Entry 4R02 (X-ray diffraction, 2.50 A resolution); this record covers chains O and P of the 28 polymer chains in the assembly.

[Chain O]
Name: Proteasome subunit alpha type-2
Organism: Saccharomyces cerevisiae
Notes: EC 3.4.25.1; engineered mutation(s): A49S
UniProtKB: P23639 (PSA2_YEAST); residue numbers follow UniProt; this construct covers 1-250
Amino-acid sequence (250 residues; each row starts with the number of its first residue):
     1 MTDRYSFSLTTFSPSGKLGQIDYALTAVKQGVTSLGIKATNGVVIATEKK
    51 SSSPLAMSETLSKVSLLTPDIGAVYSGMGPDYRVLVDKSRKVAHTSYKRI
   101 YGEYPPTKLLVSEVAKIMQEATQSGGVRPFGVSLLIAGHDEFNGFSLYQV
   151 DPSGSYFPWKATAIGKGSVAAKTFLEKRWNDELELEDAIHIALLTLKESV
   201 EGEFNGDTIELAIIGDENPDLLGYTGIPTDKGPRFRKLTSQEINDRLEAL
UniProt features mapped onto this chain:
  - cross-link: K108 (Glycyl lysine isopeptide (Lys-Gly) (interchain with G-Cter in ubiquitin))

[Chain P]
Name: Proteasome subunit alpha type-3
Organism: Saccharomyces cerevisiae
Notes: EC 3.4.25.1
UniProtKB: P23638 (PSA3_YEAST); residues 0-257 here correspond to UniProt positions 1-258 (UniProt number = residue number + 1)
Amino-acid sequence (258 residues; each row starts with the number of its first residue; numbering starts at 0):
     0 MGSRRYDSRTTIFSPEGRLYQVEYALESISHAGTAIGIMASDGIVLAAER
    50 KVTSTLLEQDTSTEKLYKLNDKIAVAVAGLTADAEILINTARIHAQNYLK
   100 TYNEDIPVEILVRRLSDIKQGYTQHGGLRPFGVSFIYAGYDDRYGYQLYT
   150 SNPSGNYTGWKAISVGANTSAAQTLLQMDYKDDMKVDDAIELALKTLSKT
   200 TDSSALTYDRLEFATIRKGANDGEVYQKIFKPQEIKDILVKTGITKKDED
   250 EEADEDMK
Not modelled in the structure: 0, 245-257
UniProt features mapped onto this chain:
  - cross-link (Glycyl lysine isopeptide (Lys-Gly)): K99 (interchain with G-Cter in ubiquitin), K198 (interchain with G-Cter in ubiquitin), K230 (interchain with G-Cter in ubiquitin)

[How chain O and chain P interact]
Residue-residue contacts (62):
  R4(O) - S2(P)  hydrogen bond (backbone-side chain)
  Y5(O) - S2(P)
  Y5(O) - Y5(P)
  S6(O) - G125(P)
  S6(O) - L127(P)
  F7(O) - S2(P)
  F7(O) - Y5(P)
  F7(O) - D6(P)
  F7(O) - G126(P)
  S8(O) - G126(P)  hydrogen bond (backbone-backbone)
  S8(O) - L127(P)
  S8(O) - R128(P)  hydrogen bond (side chain-backbone)
  T10(O) - R128(P)
  T11(O) - S7(P)
  T11(O) - T9(P)
  T11(O) - Q20(P)
  F12(O) - Q20(P)
  F12(O) - Y23(P)
  F12(O) - A24(P)  hydrophobic
  F12(O) - R128(P)
  F12(O) - P129(P)
  F12(O) - G131(P)
  S13(O) - Y23(P)
  P14(O) - Y23(P)  hydrophobic
  P14(O) - E26(P)
  S15(O) - E26(P)
  G16(O) - Y23(P)
  G16(O) - S27(P)  hydrogen bond (backbone-side chain)
  L18(O) - L79(P)  hydrophobic
  K38(O) - E57(P)  salt bridge
  S112(O) - E84(P)
  K116(O) - I85(P)
  Q119(O) - A81(P)
  Q119(O) - D82(P)  hydrogen bond
  Q119(O) - I85(P)
  Q119(O) - R128(P)
  T122(O) - R128(P)  hydrogen bond (backbone-side chain)
  Q123(O) - Y121(P)
  Q123(O) - L127(P)
  Q123(O) - R128(P)  hydrogen bond (side chain-backbone)
  Q123(O) - P129(P)
  Q123(O) - F130(P)
  G125(O) - L127(P)
  S153(O) - A81(P)
  G154(O) - A81(P)
  S155(O) - T80(P)
  S155(O) - A81(P)
  Y156(O) - E84(P)  hydrogen bond
  P158(O) - L56(P)
  P158(O) - E57(P)  hydrogen bond (backbone-backbone)
  P158(O) - T60(P)
  P158(O) - S61(P)
  W159(O) - L55(P)
  W159(O) - L56(P)
  K160(O) - T54(P)
  K160(O) - L55(P)  hydrogen bond (backbone-backbone)
  K160(O) - E57(P)
  A161(O) - L55(P)
  L175(O) - L55(P)  hydrophobic
  E176(O) - S53(P)
  E176(O) - T54(P)
  E176(O) - L55(P)
Other interface residues (no listed pair), chain O (36 interface residues in all): L9, S124, Y148, F157, K172, W179
Other interface residues (no listed pair), chain P (32 interface residues in all): H30

[In short]
36 residues of chain O and 32 residues of chain P are in contact, with 10 hydrogen bonds and 1 salt bridge.
Among the polar pairs are K38(O)-E57(P), R4(O)-S2(P) and S8(O)-R128(P).
Here chain O is Proteasome subunit alpha type-2 and chain P is Proteasome subunit alpha type-3, both from
Saccharomyces cerevisiae. Entry 4R02 (yCP in complex with BSc4999 (alpha-Keto Phenylamide)) was determined by
X-ray diffraction.
